PDB entry 5MPI | X-ray diffraction, 2.35 A resolution | chain A

Chain A:
Molecule: Grainyhead-like protein 1 homolog
From: Homo sapiens
Reference sequence: Q9NZI5 (GRHL1_HUMAN); numbering as in UniProt (aligned over 248-485)
Amino-acid sequence (238 residues; numbered 248 to 485; the number before each row is that of its first residue):
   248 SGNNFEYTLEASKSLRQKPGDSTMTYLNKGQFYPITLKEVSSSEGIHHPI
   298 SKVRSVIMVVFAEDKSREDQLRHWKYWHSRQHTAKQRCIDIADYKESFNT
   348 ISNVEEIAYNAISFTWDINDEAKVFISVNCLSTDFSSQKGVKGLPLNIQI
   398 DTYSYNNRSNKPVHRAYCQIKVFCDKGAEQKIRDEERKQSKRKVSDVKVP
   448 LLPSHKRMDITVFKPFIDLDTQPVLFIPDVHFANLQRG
Disordered / not traced: 248, 291-297, 386-387, 437-454, 481-485
Differences from the reference sequence: conflict Val351 (Ile in Q9NZI5); variant Ile397 (Val in Q9NZI5); engineered mutation Gln427 (Arg in Q9NZI5)
UniProt features mapped onto this chain:
  - region: Thr380 to Lys389 (Interaction with DNA)
  - natural variant: Ile397 (V397I: this construct carries the variant)
  - mutagenesis: Leu378 (L378A: Decreases affinity for target DNA), Thr380 (T380A: Decreases affinity for target DNA), Gln385 (Q385A: Decreases affinity for target DNA), Cys421 (C421A: No effect on affinity for target DNA), Lys428 (K428A: Decreases affinity for target DNA), Arg430 (R430A: Decreases affinity for target DNA)
Reported in the primary citation:
  - conformationally variable residues (side-chain flip): Arg430
  - contacts within the chain: Gln427-Arg430 (hydrogen bond)

Overview:
UniProt lists 6 mutagenesis sites. From the paper: conformational variability at Arg430; contacts within the
chain involving Gln427 and Arg430.
Chain A is Grainyhead-like protein 1 homolog (Homo sapiens); the structure, Structural Basis of Gene
Regulation by the Grainyhead Transcription Factor Superfamily, was determined by X-ray diffraction, deposited
together with 5MPF, 5MPH and 5MR7.
